Entry 8ABK (electron microscopy, 2.50 A resolution); this record covers chains P and S of the 20 polymer chains in the assembly.

== Chain P ==
Protein: Cytochrome b-c1 complex subunit Rieske, mitochondrial
Source organism: Yarrowia lipolytica
Notes: EC 7.1.1.8
Reference sequence: Q6CI02 (Q6CI02_YARLI); numbering as in UniProt (aligned over 1-225)
Sequence (225 residues; numbered 1 to 225; the number before each row is that of its first residue):
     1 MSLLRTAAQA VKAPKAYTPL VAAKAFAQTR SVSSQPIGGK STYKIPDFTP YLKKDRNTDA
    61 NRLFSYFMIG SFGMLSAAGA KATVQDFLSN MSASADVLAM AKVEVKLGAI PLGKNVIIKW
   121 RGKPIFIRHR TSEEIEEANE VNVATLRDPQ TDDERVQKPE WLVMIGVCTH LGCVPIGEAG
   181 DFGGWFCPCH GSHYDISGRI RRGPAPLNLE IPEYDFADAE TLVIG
Not modelled in the structure: 1-38, 225
Disulfide bonds: Cys173-Cys189
Bound ions: 2Fe-2S cluster Fe: Cys168, His170, Cys187, His190
Ligand contacts:
  - 2Fe-2S cluster (FES): Cys168, His170, Leu171, Gly172, Cys173, Cys187, Cys189, His190, Gly191, Ser192, Pro204
  - 1,2-diacyl-sn-glycero-3-phosphocholine (PC1): Tyr66, Ile69, Gly73, Ser76, Ala77, Ala80
  - phosphatidylethanolamine (PTY), molecule 1: Ile69, Phe72, Gly73, Ser76
  - phosphatidylethanolamine (PTY), molecule 2: Gly79, Ala80, Lys81, Ala82, Thr83, Val84, Gln85, Asp86, Phe87

== Chain S ==
Protein: Cytochrome b-c1 complex subunit 8
Source organism: Yarrowia lipolytica
Reference sequence: Q6C387 (Q6C387_YARLI); residues 3-95 here correspond to UniProt positions 1-93 (UniProt number = residue number - 2)
Sequence (93 residues; each row starts with the number of its first residue):
     3 MGGNGHYMGW WGHMGSPPQK GIAGYTISPF AARPFAGVVH AAIFNTFRRT KNQALFVILP
    63 VSFFYYVWTQ ASEKNEWLYT KAGRHELAKA LAE
Not modelled in the structure: 3-8, 94-95
Ligand contacts: 1,2-diacyl-sn-glycero-3-phosphocholine (PC1): Gln55, Phe58, Val59, Val63

== Chain P / chain S interface ==
Contacting residue pairs (24; chain P residue first):
  Thr42(P) - Ala25(S)
  Thr42(P) - Tyr27(S)  hydrogen bond (backbone-side chain)
  Ile45(P) - Tyr27(S)  hydrophobic
  Pro46(P) - Tyr27(S)
  Phe48(P) - Tyr27(S)
  Phe48(P) - Thr28(S)
  Phe48(P) - Ile29(S)  hydrophobic
  Thr49(P) - Arg35(S)  hydrogen bond (backbone-side chain)
  Pro50(P) - Arg35(S)  hydrogen bond (backbone-side chain)
  Pro50(P) - Ala38(S)
  Tyr51(P) - Ile29(S)  hydrophobic
  Tyr51(P) - Ala33(S)
  Tyr51(P) - Ala34(S)
  Tyr51(P) - Arg35(S)  hydrogen bond (backbone-backbone)
  Leu52(P) - Ala33(S)
  Leu52(P) - Arg35(S)  hydrogen bond (backbone-side chain)
  Lys53(P) - Phe32(S)
  Lys53(P) - Ala33(S)  hydrogen bond (backbone-backbone)
  Lys53(P) - Ala34(S)  hydrogen bond (side chain-backbone)
  Lys53(P) - Arg35(S)
  Arg56(P) - Ala33(S)
  Asn61(P) - Phe32(S)  hydrogen bond (side chain-backbone)
  Ser65(P) - Phe32(S)
  Tyr66(P) - Phe32(S)
Also at the interface, not in a pair above, chain P (14 interface residues in all): Arg62

== Summary ==
Chain P and chain S form an interface of 14 and 9 residues respectively, with 8 hydrogen bonds. Among the
polar pairs are Thr42(P)-Tyr27(S), Thr49(P)-Arg35(S) and Pro50(P)-Arg35(S). Ligands of chain P: 2Fe-2S
cluster, phosphatidylethanolamine and 1,2-diacyl-sn-glycero-3-phosphocholine. Ligands of chain S:
1,2-diacyl-sn-glycero-3-phosphocholine.
Chain P is Cytochrome b-c1 complex subunit Rieske, mitochondrial and chain S is Cytochrome b-c1 complex
subunit 8, both from Yarrowia lipolytica; the structure, Complex III2 from Yarrowia lipolytica, decylubiquinol
bound, b-position, was determined by electron microscopy (same publication as 8AB6, 8AB7, 8AB8, 8AB9, 8ABA,
8ABB and 11 further entries).
